PDB entry 5A0N | X-ray diffraction, 1.30 A resolution | chain A

== Chain A ==
Molecule: Protein F2 like fibronectin-binding protein
Source organism: Streptococcus pneumoniae
Notes: fragment: thioester domain, residues 42-258
Reference sequence: A5MCJ6 (A5MCJ6_STREE); numbering as in UniProt (aligned over 42-258)
Sequence (220 residues; each row starts with the number of its first residue):
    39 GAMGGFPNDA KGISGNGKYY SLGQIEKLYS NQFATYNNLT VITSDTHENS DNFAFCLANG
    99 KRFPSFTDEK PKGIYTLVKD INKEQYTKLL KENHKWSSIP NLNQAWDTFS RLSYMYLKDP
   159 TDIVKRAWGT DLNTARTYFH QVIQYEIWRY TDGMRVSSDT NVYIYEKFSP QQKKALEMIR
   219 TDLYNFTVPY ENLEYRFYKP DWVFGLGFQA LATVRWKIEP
Unresolved in the structure: 39-41, 256-258
Differences from the reference sequence: expression tag (39-41)
What the authors report for this chain:
  - contacts within the chain: Cys94-Gln247 (covalent link)

== Overview ==
The paper reports contacts within the chain involving Cys94 and Gln247.
Chain A is Protein F2 like fibronectin-binding protein (Streptococcus pneumoniae); the structure, N-terminal
thioester domain of protein F2 like fibronectin-binding protein from Streptococcus pneumoniae, was determined
by X-ray diffraction, deposited together with 5A0D, 5A0G and 5A0L.
